PDB entry 3K09 | X-ray diffraction, 3.20 A resolution | chains A and F of the 6 polymer chains in the assembly

[Chain A]
Molecule: Circadian clock protein kinase kaiC
From: Synechococcus elongatus PCC 7942
Notes: EC 2.7.11.1
Reference sequence: Q79PF4 (KAIC_SYNE7); residue numbers follow UniProt; this construct covers 1-519
Amino-acid sequence (519 residues; each row starts with the number of its first residue):
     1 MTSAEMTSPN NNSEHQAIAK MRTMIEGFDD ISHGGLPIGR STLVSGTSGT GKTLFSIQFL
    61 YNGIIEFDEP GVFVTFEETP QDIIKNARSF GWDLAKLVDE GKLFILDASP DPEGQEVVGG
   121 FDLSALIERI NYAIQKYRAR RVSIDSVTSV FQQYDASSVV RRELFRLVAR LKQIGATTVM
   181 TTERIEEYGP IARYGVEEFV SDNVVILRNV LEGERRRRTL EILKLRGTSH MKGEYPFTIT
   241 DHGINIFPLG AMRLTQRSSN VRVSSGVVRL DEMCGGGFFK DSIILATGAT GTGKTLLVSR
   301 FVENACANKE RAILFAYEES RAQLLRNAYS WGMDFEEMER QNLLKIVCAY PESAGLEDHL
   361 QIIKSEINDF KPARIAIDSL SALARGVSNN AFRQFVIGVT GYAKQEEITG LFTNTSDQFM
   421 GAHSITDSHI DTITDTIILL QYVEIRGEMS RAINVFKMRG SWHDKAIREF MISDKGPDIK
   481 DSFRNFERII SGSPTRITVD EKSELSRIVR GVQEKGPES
Unresolved in the structure: 1-13
Modified / non-standard residues: Thr-432 (phosphothreonine; TPO)
Differences from the reference sequence: engineered mutation Asp-431 (Ser in Q79PF4)
Ion coordination: Mg2+ site 1: Ser-48 (together with ATP); Mg2+ site 2: Thr-53 (together with ATP); Mg2+ site 3: Thr-295 (together with ATP)
Small-molecule neighbours:
  - ATP (adenosine-5'-triphosphate), molecule 1: Thr-47, Ser-48, Gly-49, Thr-50, Gly-51, Lys-52, Thr-53, Leu-54, Glu-78, Ser-89, Phe-90, Arg-218, Ile-239, Thr-240, Asp-241
  - ATP, molecule 2: Phe-199, Leu-223, Lys-224, Leu-225, Arg-226, Gly-227, Thr-228, Ser-229, His-230, Lys-232
  - ATP, molecule 3: Ala-289, Thr-290, Gly-291, Thr-292, Gly-293, Lys-294, Thr-295, Leu-296, Glu-318, Glu-319, Ser-330, Trp-331, Arg-451, Ile-472, Ser-473, Asp-474
  - ATP, molecule 4: Phe-456, Lys-457, Met-458, Arg-459, Gly-460, Ser-461, Trp-462, His-463, Lys-465
Swiss-Prot annotation at these positions:
  - region: Gln-115 to Asp-122 (B-loop, required to bind KaiB and SasA), Pro-248 to Asn-260 (Linker), Arg-488 to Ile-497 (A-loop, interacts with KaiA)
  - active site: Glu-77 (Proton acceptor in CI (KaiC 1)), Glu-318 (Proton acceptor in CII (KaiC 2))
  - binding site (ATP): Gly-49, Thr-50, Gly-51, Lys-52, Thr-53, Leu-54, Ser-89, Lys-224, Leu-225, Arg-226, Thr-228, His-230, Thr-240, Asp-241, Thr-290, Gly-291, Thr-292, Gly-293, Lys-294, Thr-295 and 9 more in UniProt
  - binding site (Mg(2+)): Thr-53, Thr-295, Glu-318
  - modified residue: Thr-432 (Phosphothreonine)
  - mutagenesis: Thr-42 (T42S: Extends the period of the circadian rhythm to 28 hours in reconstituted KaiABC complex. Decreased endogenous ATPase), Lys-52 (K52A: Induces an arrhythmic phenotype, significantly reduced ATP-binding), Gly-71 (G71A: Lowers the amplitude and distords the waveform of the circadian rhythm), Ala-87 (A87V: In kaiC1; shortens the period of the circadian rhythm to 22 hours), Trp-92 (W92F: Increases photoperiod in presence of KaiA and KaiB), Ala-108 (A108E: No longer binds KaiB, no formation of KaiCBA, still phosphorylated; A108L: Reduced binding of KaiB, reduced formation of KaiCBA, still phosphorylated), Gly-114 (G114A: Extends the period of the circadian rhythm to 27 hours), Gln-115 (Q115A: Abolishes the circadian rhythm), Ser-146 (S146P: CI hydrolysis rate halves, increases period of the circadian rhythm by nearly 50%; S146W: Loss of stable oscillation in presence of KaiA and KaiB), Gln-153 (Q153A: Higher CI ATPase activity, clock speeds up), Ser-157 (S157C: In kaiC2; extends the period of the circadian rhythm to 29 hours. Lower CI ATPase activity, clock slows down ...), Arg-215 (R215C: In kaiC3; shortens the period of the circadian rhythm to 16 hours and decreases the interaction with KaiA), 32 further mutagenesis entries in UniProt
What the authors report for this chain:
  - post-translational modification sites: Thr-432
  - mutagenesis - E318A: abolished catalytic activity
  - mutagenesis - I430A (Tm change 3 degC): decreased stability
  - mutagenesis - R385A: increased catalytic activity

[Chain F]
Molecule: Circadian clock protein kinase kaiC
From: Synechococcus elongatus PCC 7942
Notes: EC 2.7.11.1
Reference sequence: Q79PF4 (KAIC_SYNE7); residues 1-519 here = UniProt positions 1-519
Amino-acid sequence (519 residues; numbered 1 to 519; the number before each row is that of its first residue):
     1 MTSAEMTSPN NNSEHQAIAK MRTMIEGFDD ISHGGLPIGR STLVSGTSGT GKTLFSIQFL
    61 YNGIIEFDEP GVFVTFEETP QDIIKNARSF GWDLAKLVDE GKLFILDASP DPEGQEVVGG
   121 FDLSALIERI NYAIQKYRAR RVSIDSVTSV FQQYDASSVV RRELFRLVAR LKQIGATTVM
   181 TTERIEEYGP IARYGVEEFV SDNVVILRNV LEGERRRRTL EILKLRGTSH MKGEYPFTIT
   241 DHGINIFPLG AMRLTQRSSN VRVSSGVVRL DEMCGGGFFK DSIILATGAT GTGKTLLVSR
   301 FVENACANKE RAILFAYEES RAQLLRNAYS WGMDFEEMER QNLLKIVCAY PESAGLEDHL
   361 QIIKSEINDF KPARIAIDSL SALARGVSNN AFRQFVIGVT GYAKQEEITG LFTNTSDQFM
   421 GAHSITDSHI DTITDTIILL QYVEIRGEMS RAINVFKMRG SWHDKAIREF MISDKGPDIK
   481 DSFRNFERII SGSPTRITVD EKSELSRIVR GVQEKGPES
Unresolved in the structure: 1-13
Differences from the reference sequence: engineered mutation Asp-431 (Ser in Q79PF4)
Ion coordination: Mg2+ site 1: Thr-53 (together with ATP); Mg2+ site 2: Thr-295, Glu-319 (together with ATP)
Small-molecule neighbours:
  - ATP (adenosine-5'-triphosphate), molecule 1: Thr-47, Ser-48, Gly-49, Thr-50, Gly-51, Lys-52, Thr-53, Leu-54, Glu-78, Ser-89, Phe-90, Arg-218, Ile-239, Thr-240, Asp-241
  - ATP, molecule 2: Leu-223, Lys-224, Leu-225, Arg-226, Gly-227, Thr-228, Ser-229, His-230, Lys-232
  - ATP, molecule 3: Thr-290, Gly-291, Thr-292, Gly-293, Lys-294, Thr-295, Leu-296, Glu-318, Glu-319, Ser-330, Trp-331, Arg-451, Ile-472, Ser-473, Asp-474
  - ATP, molecule 4: Phe-456, Lys-457, Met-458, Arg-459, Gly-460, Ser-461, Trp-462, His-463, Lys-465
Swiss-Prot annotation at these positions:
  - region: Gln-115 to Asp-122 (B-loop, required to bind KaiB and SasA), Pro-248 to Asn-260 (Linker), Arg-488 to Ile-497 (A-loop, interacts with KaiA)
  - active site: Glu-77 (Proton acceptor in CI (KaiC 1)), Glu-318 (Proton acceptor in CII (KaiC 2))
  - binding site (ATP): Gly-49, Thr-50, Gly-51, Lys-52, Thr-53, Leu-54, Ser-89, Lys-224, Leu-225, Arg-226, Thr-228, His-230, Thr-240, Asp-241, Thr-290, Gly-291, Thr-292, Gly-293, Lys-294, Thr-295 and 9 more in UniProt
  - binding site (Mg(2+)): Thr-53, Thr-295, Glu-318
  - modified residue: Thr-432 (Phosphothreonine)
  - mutagenesis: Thr-42 (T42S: Extends the period of the circadian rhythm to 28 hours in reconstituted KaiABC complex. Decreased endogenous ATPase), Lys-52 (K52A: Induces an arrhythmic phenotype, significantly reduced ATP-binding), Gly-71 (G71A: Lowers the amplitude and distords the waveform of the circadian rhythm), Ala-87 (A87V: In kaiC1; shortens the period of the circadian rhythm to 22 hours), Trp-92 (W92F: Increases photoperiod in presence of KaiA and KaiB), Ala-108 (A108E: No longer binds KaiB, no formation of KaiCBA, still phosphorylated; A108L: Reduced binding of KaiB, reduced formation of KaiCBA, still phosphorylated), Gly-114 (G114A: Extends the period of the circadian rhythm to 27 hours), Gln-115 (Q115A: Abolishes the circadian rhythm), Ser-146 (S146P: CI hydrolysis rate halves, increases period of the circadian rhythm by nearly 50%; S146W: Loss of stable oscillation in presence of KaiA and KaiB), Gln-153 (Q153A: Higher CI ATPase activity, clock speeds up), Ser-157 (S157C: In kaiC2; extends the period of the circadian rhythm to 29 hours. Lower CI ATPase activity, clock slows down ...), Arg-215 (R215C: In kaiC3; shortens the period of the circadian rhythm to 16 hours and decreases the interaction with KaiA), 32 further mutagenesis entries in UniProt

[Chain A / chain F interface]
Pairs across the interface - 124 pairs, chain A then chain F:
  Glu-14(A) / Lys-85(F)
  His-15(A) / Arg-88(F)
  Gln-16(A) / Lys-85(F)
  Gln-16(A) / Arg-88(F)
  Ala-17(A) / Arg-88(F)
  Ile-18(A) / Asn-86(F)
  Arg-40(A) / Asp-82(F)  salt bridge
  Arg-40(A) / Asn-86(F)  hydrogen bond
  Ser-158(A) / Gln-152(F)
  Ser-158(A) / Gln-153(F)
  Ser-158(A) / Tyr-154(F)
  Arg-161(A) / Glu-77(F)  salt bridge
  Arg-161(A) / Ser-149(F)
  Arg-161(A) / Gln-152(F)  hydrogen bond
  Arg-161(A) / Glu-183(F)  salt bridge
  Arg-162(A) / Gln-115(F)
  Arg-162(A) / Glu-116(F)  salt bridge
  Arg-162(A) / Gln-153(F)
  Phe-165(A) / Glu-77(F)
  Phe-165(A) / Pro-110(F)  hydrophobic
  Arg-166(A) / Pro-112(F)
  Ala-169(A) / Pro-112(F)  hydrophobic
  Lys-172(A) / Asp-82(F)  salt bridge
  Tyr-188(A) / Leu-211(F)  hydrophobic
  Gly-195(A) / Arg-193(F)  hydrogen bond (backbone-side chain)
  Phe-199(A) / Ser-48(F)
  Phe-199(A) / Lys-52(F)
  Phe-199(A) / Glu-183(F)
  Phe-199(A) / Arg-184(F)
  Phe-199(A) / Arg-193(F)
  Arg-208(A) / Arg-216(F)
  Arg-217(A) / Glu-214(F)  salt bridge
  Thr-219(A) / Glu-214(F)
  Glu-221(A) / Arg-216(F)  salt bridge
  Leu-223(A) / Arg-216(F)
  Lys-224(A) / Ser-48(F)
  Lys-224(A) / Gly-49(F)
  Arg-226(A) / Glu-78(F)  salt bridge
  Arg-226(A) / Asn-86(F)
  Gly-227(A) / Asn-86(F)
  Gly-227(A) / Ser-89(F)  hydrogen bond (backbone-side chain)
  Thr-228(A) / Ser-89(F)
  Lys-232(A) / Arg-215(F)
  Gly-233(A) / Glu-214(F)
  Gly-233(A) / Arg-215(F)
  Glu-234(A) / Leu-211(F)
  Glu-234(A) / Glu-214(F)  hydrogen bond (backbone-backbone)
  Glu-234(A) / Arg-215(F)  hydrogen bond (backbone-side chain)
  Tyr-235(A) / Arg-215(F)  hydrogen bond
  Gly-250(A) / Glu-352(F)
  Gly-250(A) / Ser-353(F)
  Met-252(A) / Tyr-350(F)
  Leu-254(A) / Ala-316(F)
  Leu-254(A) / Glu-319(F)
  Leu-254(A) / Ser-320(F)
  Leu-254(A) / Arg-321(F)
  Leu-254(A) / Cys-348(F)  hydrophobic
  Leu-254(A) / Ala-349(F)
  Thr-255(A) / Arg-321(F)
  Gln-256(A) / Ser-320(F)
  Gln-256(A) / Ala-322(F)
  Gln-256(A) / Tyr-350(F)
  Ser-258(A) / Ala-322(F)
  Ser-258(A) / Gln-323(F)
  Ser-258(A) / Arg-326(F)  hydrogen bond
  Ser-259(A) / Arg-326(F)  hydrogen bond (backbone-side chain)
  Phe-279(A) / Arg-326(F)
  Asp-281(A) / Arg-326(F)  hydrogen bond (backbone-side chain)
  Asn-390(A) / Gly-386(F)
  Arg-393(A) / Arg-385(F)
  Arg-393(A) / Gly-386(F)
  Gln-394(A) / Glu-214(F)
  Ile-397(A) / Tyr-350(F)  hydrophobic
  Ile-397(A) / Arg-385(F)
  Lys-404(A) / Gln-323(F)
  Ala-422(A) / Phe-419(F)
  His-423(A) / Gln-418(F)
  His-423(A) / Phe-419(F)  hydrogen bond (backbone-backbone)
  His-423(A) / Met-420(F)
  Ser-424(A) / Asp-417(F)
  Ser-424(A) / Phe-419(F)
  Ile-425(A) / Phe-419(F)  hydrophobic
  His-429(A) / Asp-417(F)  salt bridge
  Thr-432(A) / Glu-318(F)
  Thr-432(A) / Ser-381(F)
  Thr-432(A) / Arg-385(F)
  Thr-432(A) / Thr-415(F)
  Ile-433(A) / Arg-385(F)
  Asp-435(A) / Gln-323(F)  hydrogen bond
  Ile-437(A) / Thr-290(F)
  Asn-454(A) / Met-449(F)
  Phe-456(A) / Thr-290(F)
  Phe-456(A) / Phe-419(F)  hydrophobic
  Phe-456(A) / Tyr-442(F)  hydrophobic
  Lys-457(A) / Thr-290(F)
  Lys-457(A) / Gly-291(F)
  Arg-459(A) / Glu-319(F)
  Arg-459(A) / Gln-323(F)
  Arg-459(A) / Asn-327(F)
  Gly-460(A) / Asn-327(F)
  Gly-460(A) / Ser-330(F)
  Lys-465(A) / Gly-447(F)
  Lys-465(A) / Glu-448(F)
  Lys-465(A) / Met-449(F)  hydrogen bond (backbone-backbone)
  Ala-466(A) / Gly-447(F)
  Ala-466(A) / Glu-448(F)
  Ile-467(A) / Gly-447(F)  hydrogen bond (backbone-backbone)
  Ile-467(A) / Met-449(F)  hydrophobic
  Phe-483(A) / Gly-447(F)  hydrogen bond (backbone-backbone)
  Phe-486(A) / Arg-496(F)  hydrogen bond (backbone-side chain)
  Glu-487(A) / Glu-444(F)
  Glu-487(A) / Pro-494(F)
  Glu-487(A) / Thr-495(F)
  Glu-487(A) / Arg-496(F)  salt bridge
  Arg-488(A) / Glu-444(F)  hydrogen bond (backbone-side chain)
  Arg-488(A) / Arg-488(F)
  Arg-488(A) / Ser-493(F)
  Ile-489(A) / Glu-444(F)  hydrogen bond (backbone-side chain)
  Ile-489(A) / Gly-447(F)
  Ile-490(A) / Met-420(F)  hydrophobic
  Ile-490(A) / Glu-444(F)  hydrogen bond (backbone-side chain)
  Ile-490(A) / Met-449(F)  hydrophobic
  Lys-502(A) / Glu-501(F)  salt bridge
  Glu-504(A) / Lys-502(F)
Interface residues without a listed pair, chain A (81 interface residues in all): Arg-170, Gln-173, Val-196, Glu-198, Val-200, Arg-253, Arg-257, Asn-260, Gly-401, Asp-431, His-463, Ser-482, Arg-484
Interface residues without a listed pair, chain F (70 interface residues in all): Thr-47, Ser-109, Gly-114, Ile-185, Arg-218, Ala-382, Arg-446, Arg-451

[Summary]
81 residues of chain A face 70 of chain F across their interface, with 19 hydrogen bonds and 11 salt bridges.
Polar contacts include Arg-40(A)/Asp-82(F), Arg-161(A)/Glu-77(F) and Arg-161(A)/Glu-183(F). From the paper:
E318A of chain A abolishes catalytic activity; a modification site at Thr-432(A); 3 substitutions were tested
in all.
Here chain A is Circadian clock protein kinase kaiC and chain F is Circadian clock protein kinase kaiC, both
from Synechococcus elongatus PCC 7942. Entry 3K09 (Crystal structure of the phosphorylation-site mutant S431D
of the KaiC circadian clock protein) was determined by X-ray diffraction, deposited together with 3JZM, 3K0A,
3K0C, 3K0E and 3K0F.
